Entry 6Z8X (X-ray diffraction, 2.53 A resolution); this record covers chains H and B of the 3 polymer chains in the assembly.

== Chain H ==
Name: Prothrombin
Organism: Homo sapiens
Notes: EC 3.4.21.5
UniProtKB: P00734 (THRB_HUMAN); the construct lacks a stretch of the UniProt sequence and is renumbered around it, so the offset changes along the chain: 16-36 = UniProt 364-384; 37-60 = UniProt 386-409; 61-77 = UniProt 419-435; 78-97 = UniProt 437-456; 6 more segments
Sequence (259 residues; each row starts with the number of its first residue; note: 3 numbers in that range are skipped by the numbering (no residue carries them; nothing is unmodelled there); a row labelled like 60A-60I holds insertion residues (60A, then the next letters in order)):
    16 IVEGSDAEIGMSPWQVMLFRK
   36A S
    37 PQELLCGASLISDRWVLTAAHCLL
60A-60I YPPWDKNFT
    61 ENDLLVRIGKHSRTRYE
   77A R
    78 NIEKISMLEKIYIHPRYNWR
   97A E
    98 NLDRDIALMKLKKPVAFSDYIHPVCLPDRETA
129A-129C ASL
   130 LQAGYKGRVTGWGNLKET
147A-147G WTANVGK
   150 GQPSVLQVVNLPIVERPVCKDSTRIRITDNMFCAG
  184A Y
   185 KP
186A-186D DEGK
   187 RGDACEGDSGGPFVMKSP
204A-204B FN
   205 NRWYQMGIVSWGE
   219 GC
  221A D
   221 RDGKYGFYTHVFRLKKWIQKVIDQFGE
Disordered / not traced: 147A-147G, 245-247
Disulfides: Cys42-Cys58, Cys168-Cys182, Cys191-Cys220
Covalently attached groups: compound 0G6 linked to His57, Ser195
Curated features (UniProtKB/Swiss-Prot):
  - region: Ala183 to Val200 (High affinity receptor-binding region which is also known as the TP508 peptide)
  - active site (Charge relay system): His57, Asp102, Ser195
  - glycosylation: Asn60G (N-linked (GlcNAc...) (complex) asparagine)

== Chain B ==
Molecule: TBA-3Leu
Sequence (15 nucleotides; each row starts with the number of its first residue):
     1 GGXTGGTGTGGTTGG
Disordered / not traced: 9
Modified / non-standard residues: QCE (N3-(N-(1-amino-4-methyl-1-oxopentan-2-yl)-2-amino-2-oxo-ethyl)-2'-deoxythymidine) at position 3

== Interface between chain H and chain B ==
Pairs across the interface (21):
  Ile24(H) - DT12(B)  sugar contact
  His71(H) - DT12(B)  hydrogen bond to the base
  Thr74(H) - DG5(B)  phosphate contact
  Arg75(H) - DT4(B)  hydrogen bond to the base
  Arg75(H) - DG5(B)  hydrogen bond to the base
  Arg75(H) - DG11(B)  base contact
  Arg75(H) - DT13(B)  hydrogen bond to the base
  Tyr76(H) - QCE_3(B)  base contact
  Tyr76(H) - DT4(B)  hydrogen bond to the sugar
  Glu77(H) - DT12(B)  base contact
  Arg77A(H) - DG2(B)  base contact
  Arg77A(H) - DT4(B)  base contact
  Arg77A(H) - DT13(B)  hydrogen bond to the base
  Arg77A(H) - DG14(B)  hydrogen bond to the sugar
  Asn78(H) - DT13(B)  sugar contact
  Asn78(H) - DG14(B)  phosphate contact
  Ile79(H) - DT12(B)  base contact
  Ile79(H) - DT13(B)  base contact
  Ile82(H) - QCE_3(B)  base contact
  Tyr117(H) - DT12(B)  hydrogen bond to the phosphate
  Tyr117(H) - DT13(B)  phosphate contact
Interface residues without a listed pair, chain H (12 interface residues in all): Ser72
The authors on this interface:
  - interface residues, chain H: Tyr76(H), Ile82(H)

== In short ==
12 residues of chain H and 8 residues of chain B are in contact, with 8 hydrogen bonds. Polar contacts include
His71(H)-DT12(B), Arg75(H)-DT4(B) and Arg75(H)-DG5(B). UniProt lists 3 active-site residues on chain H. From
the paper: interface residues Tyr76(H) and Ile82(H).
Chain H is Prothrombin (Homo sapiens) and chain B is TBA-3Leu; the structure, X-ray structure of the complex
between human alpha thrombin and a thrombin binding aptamer variant (TBA-3Leu) ..., was determined by X-ray
diffraction (same publication as 6Z8V and 6Z8W).
